8XFF - chains C and B of the 5 polymer chains in the assembly; structure by electron microscopy, 3.16 A resolution.

Chain C:
Protein: SPR tail tube protein
Source organism: Phage #D
Chain sequence (264 residues; each row starts with the number of its first residue):
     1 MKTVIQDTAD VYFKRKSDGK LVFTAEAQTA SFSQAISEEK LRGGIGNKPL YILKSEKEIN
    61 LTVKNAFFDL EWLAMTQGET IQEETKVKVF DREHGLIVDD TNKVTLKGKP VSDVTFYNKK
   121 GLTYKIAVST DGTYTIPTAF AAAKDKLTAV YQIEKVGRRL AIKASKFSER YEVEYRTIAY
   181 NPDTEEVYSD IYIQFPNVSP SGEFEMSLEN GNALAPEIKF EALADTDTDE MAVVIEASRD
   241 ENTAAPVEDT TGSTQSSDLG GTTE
Disordered / not traced: 74-188, 264
Reported in the primary citation:
  - mutagenesis - M231A/V233A/V234A/E236A: decreased catalytic activity with Dsr2(h171a) (chain B)
  - mutagenesis - D249A/T250A/G252A/S253A/T254A/Q255A/S257A: unchanged catalytic activity with Dsr2(h171a) (chain B)

Chain B:
Protein: Dsr2(h171a)
Source organism: Bacillus sp. DSM 5850
Chain sequence (1005 residues; each row starts with the number of its first residue):
     1 MVKVDLESKR YGEKLKEVFL MLDNNVVECI KEITESSRNG KLVFFVGAGV STLSDYPQWW
    61 RLVDKYHEEL YGSPKKGNYS SDEYLRIPQI FYNVKGEMAF DGILKDFFQV DKPTNPIHDK
   121 ILAMNPAHVI TTNYDNLIDT ACWKRGKYFS VISAEEDVAN ATSSRYLLKV AGDFRKGFKG
   181 ENVVLKEDDY LNYDQNYPLI SNLMKTIIAT HTIVFIGYGL GDYNINMLLN WVRKLQKDSF
   241 HKPFFIRTDP SPIENETLIY YENKGLRIID AASLIDSNEY DYLERYSAVM DLLIESQENK
   301 FITKDDEVID YIYGKISPLF ALQYIRKIDL KHVFEYDYHF EVNGTVVRHK NKGFGYMERF
   361 FELKESCDER SKLSKKQYER FNALFNFFEK NGVICMAKDA GTLNTSIEIN SLAYHGKYDV
   421 MKKFIEEQSV SIEDDYKKAF FLACLGRWEE SYDLYSNIIL NSIDESNGCV YYLSQINRYR
   481 IYQSITQAVT QFNGLGLLTF GRHYKPFTDE FLARIEREMT NFNIDDLFNG MPFEFQKKYK
   541 ILEFLSDNQF LYDDTVKLFE LTNKVRSEMS EGSYSFGMSS DIVVLLRLYD NLRFLYENCL
   601 WSVSFHEFHQ YIRNSMSLLI EKAEYERTRD IDELGFSFFG KKSGFFMEYY DFVNISRHFK
   661 IDDIKNLERS CSIDKIRFGE QEKIEEYLVG IAEEITKQFS ANGMNVVFYT QFISEAKAAL
   721 YFAKYVKLSE EGLGKIVKAL LFYFPERDLD IGKRYVWLER LTKCNELPKS IISIIDDFLV
   781 LQAEKHIDQN YSEVSSNGLY SRDYGALIKH FEKNFISKRL SEITLCLTQD KQKQIDFLFK
   841 LLPLLSTNAK SHLLSFKSVE NINDLMNGIR IGLIDEFTPE HEELIIEYLE TRKVNYIVEK
   901 EKGIQTFSSN DYMSTFGIWY FLEEINNSKM EEFIGMDDQY DFFVDPENFD YKKFIPSWLK
   961 NYNDKLLGKI AGNKHMKHHV IEVLKERVKN SNDKRYLEIL MNYFI
Disordered / not traced: 1-21
Reported in the primary citation:
  - mutagenesis - Y71A, Y71A/R86A, Y71A/Y260A, Y71A/R86A/Y260A, Y260A, H349A, Y504A/K505A, Y574A/F576A/G577A, N702A/G703A/M704A, N961A: decreased catalytic activity with SPR tail tube protein (chain C)
  - self-association interface (contacts with another copy of this molecule); pairs are residue here / residue on that copy: R86-L220, R86-N226 (hydrogen bond), E187-Y260 (hydrogen bond)
  - mutagenesis - R86A: unchanged catalytic activity with SPR tail tube protein (chain C)
  - mutagenesis - N133A: abolished catalytic activity with SPR tail tube protein (chain C)
  - catalytic residues: N133 (from molecular simulation)

Interface between chain C and chain B:
Pairs across the interface - 108 pairs, chain C then chain B:
  F13(C) with L498(B), hydrophobic
  L41(C) with K960(B)
  R42(C) with S908(B), hydrogen bond (side chain-backbone); S909(B); N910(B); D911(B), salt bridge; N961(B), hydrogen bond (backbone-side chain)
  G43(C) with D911(B), hydrogen bond (backbone-side chain)
  G44(C) with D911(B)
  I45(C) with M866(B), hydrophobic; T915(B); W919(B)
  G46(C) with I869(B)
  N47(C) with I874(B); F877(B); E924(B)
  L50(C) with R870(B)
  Y51(C) with N963(B)
  I52(C) with Y755(B); E759(B); H810(B)
  E56(C) with N797(B)
  K57(C) with N797(B); S908(B), hydrogen bond (side chain-backbone); S909(B)
  D69(C) with N493(B); G494(B); L497(B); L498(B)
  L70(C) with N493(B)
  S189(C) with K505(B), hydrogen bond (side chain-backbone)
  D190(C) with Y504(B)
  I191(C) with Y504(B), hydrophobic; K505(B); P506(B), hydrophobic; V706(B)
  Y192(C) with Y504(B), hydrogen bond (backbone-side chain); N702(B); G703(B), hydrogen bond (side chain-backbone); M704(B); V706(B)
  I193(C) with Y504(B); F699(B); G703(B); M704(B), hydrogen bond (backbone-backbone); V706(B); Y709(B), hydrophobic; R747(B)
  Q194(C) with N702(B); R747(B), hydrogen bond (backbone-side chain)
  F195(C) with F699(B); F742(B); Y743(B); P745(B); E746(B), hydrogen bond (backbone-backbone)
  N197(C) with R747(B)
  S199(C) with F500(B), hydrogen bond (side chain-backbone); G501(B)
  D225(C) with L498(B); T499(B)
  D227(C) with L495(B)
  D229(C) with Q491(B); T710(B)
  E230(C) with H606(B); K660(B), salt bridge
  M231(C) with W448(B), hydrophobic; S484(B); Q487(B); A488(B), hydrophobic; F605(B); H606(B), hydrogen bond (backbone-backbone)
  A232(C) with Q483(B); Q487(B), hydrogen bond (backbone-side chain)
  V233(C) with R480(B); Q483(B), hydrogen bond (backbone-side chain); N548(B), hydrogen bond (backbone-side chain); F605(B), hydrophobic; E607(B)
  V234(C) with Q483(B)
  I235(C) with Q487(B)
  E236(C) with Q487(B), hydrogen bond (backbone-side chain)
  A237(C) with Q487(B)
  N242(C) with L495(B)
  T243(C) with L495(B)
  V247(C) with S796(B)
  E248(C) with D750(B); V794(B); S795(B); S796(B), hydrogen bond (side chain-backbone)
  D249(C) with S795(B), hydrogen bond (backbone-backbone); G798(B); Y800(B), hydrogen bond (backbone-side chain)
  T250(C) with S792(B); E793(B); Y800(B), hydrogen bond (backbone-side chain)
  G252(C) with S909(B)
  S253(C) with F907(B), hydrogen bond (side chain-backbone); S909(B)
  Q255(C) with F907(B); S908(B)
  S257(C) with G903(B); I904(B); Q905(B), hydrogen bond; F907(B)
  D258(C) with I904(B)
  L259(C) with K902(B); G903(B), hydrogen bond (backbone-backbone); Q905(B)
Other interface residues (no listed pair), chain C (55 interface residues in all): E39, S55, E58, W72, P196, T228, T254, S256
Other interface residues (no listed pair), chain B (74 interface residues in all): H609, R669, N705, F744, L799, A806, D875
The authors on this interface:
  - interface residues, chain C: R42(C), I45(C), K57(C), S189(C), Y192(C), I193(C), Q194(C), F195(C), P196(C), M231(C), A232(C), V233(C), V234(C), E236(C), A237(C), D249(C), T250(C), G252(C), S253(C), T254(C), Q255(C), S257(C)
  - interface residues, chain B: Y504(B), K505(B), N702(B), G703(B), M704(B), N961(B)

Overview:
55 residues of chain C face 74 of chain B across their interface, with 23 hydrogen bonds and 2 salt bridges.
Polar pairs include R42(C)-D911(B), E230(C)-K660(B) and R42(C)-S908(B). From the paper: the catalytic residue
N133(B); Y71A, Y71A/R86A and Y71A/Y260A of chain B, among others, reduce catalytic activity with SPR tail tube
protein (chain C); 14 substitutions were tested in all.
Chain C is SPR tail tube protein (Phage #D) and chain B is Dsr2(h171a) (Bacillus sp. DSM 5850); the structure,
Cryo-EM structure of defence-associatedsirtuin 2 (DSR2) H171A protein in complex with SPR phage tail tube
protein, was determined by electron microscopy (same publication as 8XEW and 8XFE).
